6UUC - chains DDD and EEE of the 9 polymer chains in the assembly; structure by X-ray diffraction, 4.10 A resolution (low resolution: residue-level contacts below are approximate; hydrogen-bond / salt-bridge calls are withheld).

[Chain DDD]
Molecule: DNA-directed RNA polymerase subunit beta'
Organism: Escherichia coli
Notes: EC 2.7.7.6
Reference sequence: P0A8T7 (RPOC_ECOLI); residue numbers follow UniProt; this construct covers 1-1407
Chain sequence (1407 residues; each row starts with the number of its first residue):
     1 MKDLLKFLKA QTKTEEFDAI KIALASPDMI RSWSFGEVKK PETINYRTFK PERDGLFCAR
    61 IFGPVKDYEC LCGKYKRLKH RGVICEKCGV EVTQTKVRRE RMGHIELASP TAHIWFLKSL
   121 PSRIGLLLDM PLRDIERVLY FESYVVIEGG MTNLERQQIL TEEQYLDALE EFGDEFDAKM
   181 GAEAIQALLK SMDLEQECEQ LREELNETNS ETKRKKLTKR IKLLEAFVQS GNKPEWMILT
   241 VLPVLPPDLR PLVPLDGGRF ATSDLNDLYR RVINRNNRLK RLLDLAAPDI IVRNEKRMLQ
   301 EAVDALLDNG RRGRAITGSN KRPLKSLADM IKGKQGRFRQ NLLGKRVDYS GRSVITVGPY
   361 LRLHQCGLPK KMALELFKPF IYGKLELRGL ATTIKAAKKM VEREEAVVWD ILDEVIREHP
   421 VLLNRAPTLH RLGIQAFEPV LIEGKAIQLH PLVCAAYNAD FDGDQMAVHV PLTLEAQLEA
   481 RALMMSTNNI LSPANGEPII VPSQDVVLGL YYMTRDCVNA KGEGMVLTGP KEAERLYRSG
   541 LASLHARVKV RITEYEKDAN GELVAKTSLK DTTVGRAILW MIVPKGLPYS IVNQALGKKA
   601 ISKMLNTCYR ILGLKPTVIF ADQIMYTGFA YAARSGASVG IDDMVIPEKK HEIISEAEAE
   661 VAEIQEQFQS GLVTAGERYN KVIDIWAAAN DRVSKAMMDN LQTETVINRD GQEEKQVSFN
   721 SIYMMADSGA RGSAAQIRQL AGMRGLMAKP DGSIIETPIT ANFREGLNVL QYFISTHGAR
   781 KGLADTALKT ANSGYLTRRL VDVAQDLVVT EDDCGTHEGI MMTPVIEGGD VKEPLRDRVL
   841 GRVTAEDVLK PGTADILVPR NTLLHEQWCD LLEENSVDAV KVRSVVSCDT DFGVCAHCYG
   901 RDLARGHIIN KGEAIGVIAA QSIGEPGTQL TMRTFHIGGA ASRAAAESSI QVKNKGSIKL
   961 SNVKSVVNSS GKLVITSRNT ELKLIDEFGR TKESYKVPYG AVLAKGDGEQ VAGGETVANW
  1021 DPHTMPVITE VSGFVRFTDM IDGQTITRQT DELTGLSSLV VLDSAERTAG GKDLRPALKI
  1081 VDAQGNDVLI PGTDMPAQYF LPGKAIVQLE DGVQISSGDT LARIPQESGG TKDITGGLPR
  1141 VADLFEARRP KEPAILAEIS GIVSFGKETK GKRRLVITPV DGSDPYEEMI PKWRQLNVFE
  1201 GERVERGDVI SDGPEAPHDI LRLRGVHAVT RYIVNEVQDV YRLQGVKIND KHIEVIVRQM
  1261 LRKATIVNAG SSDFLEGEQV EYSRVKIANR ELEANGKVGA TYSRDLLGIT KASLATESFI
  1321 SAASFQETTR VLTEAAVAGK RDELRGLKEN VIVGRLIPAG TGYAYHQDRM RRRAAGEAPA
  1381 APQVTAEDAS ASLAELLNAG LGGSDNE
Not modelled in the structure: 1-14, 932-943, 1377-1407
UniProt features mapped onto this chain:
  - binding site (Zn(2+)): Cys70, Cys72, Cys85, Cys88, Cys814, Cys888, Cys895, Cys898
  - binding site (Mg(2+)): Asp460, Asp462, Asp464
  - modified residue: Lys983 (N6-acetyllysine)
  - mutagenesis: Gln504 (Q504P: Resistant to antibiotics salinamide A and B), Asn690 (N690D: Resistant to antibiotics salinamide A and B), Met697 (M697V: Resistant to antibiotics salinamide A and B), Ala735 (A735T: Resistant to antibiotics salinamide A and B), Arg738 (R738C/H/P/S: Resistant to antibiotics salinamide A and B), Ala748 (A748E: Resistant to antibiotics salinamide A and B), Pro758 (P758S/T: Resistant to antibiotics salinamide A and B), Phe763 (F763C: Resistant to antibiotics salinamide A and B), Ser775 (S775A: Resistant to antibiotics salinamide A and B), Ala779 (A779T/V: Resistant to antibiotics salinamide A and B), Arg780 (R780C: Resistant to antibiotics salinamide A and B), Gly782 (G782A/C: Resistant to antibiotics salinamide A and B), 1 further mutagenesis entry in UniProt
Bound ions: Zn2+ site 1: Cys72, Cys85, Cys88; Mg2+: Asp460, Asp462, Asp464 (shared with 1 residue of chain 333); Zn2+ site 2: Cys814, Cys895
Small-molecule neighbours: ATP: Arg425, Asn458, Asp460, Arg731

[Chain EEE]
Molecule: DNA-directed RNA polymerase subunit omega
Organism: Escherichia coli
Notes: EC 2.7.7.6
Reference sequence: P0A800 (RPOZ_ECOLI); numbering as in UniProt (aligned over 2-91)
Chain sequence (90 residues; row label = number of the first residue in the row):
     2 ARVTVQDAVE KIGNRFDLVL VAARRARQMQ VGGKDPLVPE ENDKTTVIAL REIEEGLINN
    62 QILDVRERQE QQEQEAAELQ AVTAIAEGRR
Not modelled in the structure: 81-91

[How chain DDD and chain EEE interact]
Pairs across the interface (39; chain DDD residue first):
  His364(DDD) with Val4(EEE)
  Glu414(DDD) with Asn43(EEE)
  Val415(DDD) with Lys45(EEE)
  Glu418(DDD) with Arg3(EEE); Asn43(EEE); Asp44(EEE); Val48(EEE)
  Glu438(DDD) with Arg3(EEE)
  Leu474(DDD) with Arg28(EEE); Thr46(EEE)
  Glu475(DDD) with Val20(EEE); Ala24(EEE); Arg28(EEE)
  Gln477(DDD) with Thr47(EEE)
  Leu478(DDD) with Val20(EEE); Ala23(EEE); Ala24(EEE); Thr47(EEE)
  Arg481(DDD) with Arg3(EEE); Val6(EEE)
  Ala482(DDD) with Arg16(EEE); Val20(EEE)
  Leu483(DDD) with Arg16(EEE); Phe17(EEE)
  Thr487(DDD) with Val4(EEE)
  Asn488(DDD) with Val6(EEE)
  Leu614(DDD) with Gln7(EEE)
  Lys615(DDD) with Thr5(EEE); Asp8(EEE)
  Arg905(DDD) with Arg16(EEE)
  Asn910(DDD) with Asn15(EEE); Arg16(EEE)
  Lys911(DDD) with Asn15(EEE)
  Glu913(DDD) with Phe17(EEE)
  Gly1360(DDD) with Phe17(EEE)
  Thr1361(DDD) with Phe17(EEE); Leu21(EEE)
  Ala1364(DDD) with Asp18(EEE); Leu21(EEE)
Interface residues without a listed pair, chain DDD (28 interface residues in all): Arg362, Lys384, Arg417, Glu479, Gly912
Interface residues without a listed pair, chain EEE (26 interface residues in all): Ala2, Val10, Gly14, Gln31, Leu51

[Overview]
28 residues of chain DDD and 26 residues of chain EEE are in contact. Bound to chain DDD: ATP. Cys72(DDD),
Cys85(DDD) and Cys88(DDD) coordinate Zn2+ site 1. UniProt lists 8 Zn2+-binding residues, 3 Mg2+-binding
residues and 13 mutagenesis sites on chain DDD.
Chain DDD is DNA-directed RNA polymerase subunit beta' and chain EEE is DNA-directed RNA polymerase subunit
omega, both from Escherichia coli; the structure, E. coli sigma-S transcription initiation complex with a 3-nt
RNA and a mismatching ATP ("Fresh" crystal ..., was determined by X-ray diffraction, deposited together with
6UTV, 6UTW, 6UTX, 6UTY, 6UTZ, 6UU0 and 11 further entries.
